7PI7 - chains A and C of the 3 polymer chains in the assembly; structure by X-ray diffraction, 2.72 A resolution.

== Chain A ==
Molecule: Cysteine-rich protective antigen
Source organism: Plasmodium falciparum (isolate 3D7)
Reference sequence: Q8IFM8 (CYRPA_PLAF7); residue numbers follow UniProt; this construct covers 29-362
Sequence (343 residues; row label = number of the first residue in the row):
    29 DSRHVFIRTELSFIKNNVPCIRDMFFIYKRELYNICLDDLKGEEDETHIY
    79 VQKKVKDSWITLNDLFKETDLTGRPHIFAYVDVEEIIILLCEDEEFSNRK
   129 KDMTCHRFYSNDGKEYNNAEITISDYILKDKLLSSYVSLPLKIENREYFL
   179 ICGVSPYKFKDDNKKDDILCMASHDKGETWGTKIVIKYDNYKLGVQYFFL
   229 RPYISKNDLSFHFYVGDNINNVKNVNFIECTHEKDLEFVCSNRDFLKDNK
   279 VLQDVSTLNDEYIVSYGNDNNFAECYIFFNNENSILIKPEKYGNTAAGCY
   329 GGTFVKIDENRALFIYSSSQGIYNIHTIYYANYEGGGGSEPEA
Not modelled in the structure: 29-30, 69-73, 98-101, 318-322, 362-371
Differences from the reference sequence: conflict Ala147 (Ser in Q8IFM8), Ala324 (Thr in Q8IFM8), Ala340 (Thr in Q8IFM8); expression tag (363-371)
Disulfides: Cys48-Cys64, Cys119-Cys133, Cys180-Cys198, Cys258-Cys268, Cys303-Cys327

== Chain C ==
Molecule: Monoclonal antibody Cy.002 light chain
Source organism: Gallus gallus
Notes: antibody fragment or engineered binder
Sequence (217 residues; numbered 21 to 237; the number before each row is that of its first residue):
    21 DIVLTQSPASLAVSLGQRATISCRASESVDSYGNSFMHWYQQKPGQPPKL
    71 LISRASNLESGIPARFSGSGSRTDFTLTINPVEADDVATYYCQQSNEDRT
   121 FGGGTKLEIERTVAAPSVFIFPPSDEQLKSGTASVVCLLNNFYPREAKVQ
   171 WKVDNALQSGNSQESVTEQDSKDSTYSLSSTLTLSKADYEKHKVYACEVT
   221 HQGLSSPVTKSFNRGEC
Not modelled in the structure: 237
Disulfides: Cys43-Cys112, Cys157-Cys217

== Chain A / chain C interface ==
Residue-residue contacts (20):
  Phe124(A) with Tyr52(C), hydrophobic
  Ser125(A) with Gly53(C), hydrogen bond (side chain-backbone)
  Leu160(A) with Tyr52(C)
  Pro184(A) with Tyr52(C), hydrophobic
  Tyr185(A) with Ser51(C), hydrogen bond; Asn54(C); Phe56(C)
  Phe187(A) with Asn54(C); Phe56(C), hydrophobic; Arg74(C)
  Asp189(A) with Arg74(C), salt bridge
  Asp245(A) with Arg119(C), hydrogen bond (backbone-side chain)
  Asn246(A) with Ser115(C), hydrogen bond (side chain-backbone); Asn116(C), hydrogen bond (side chain-backbone); Glu117(C); Asp118(C), hydrogen bond (backbone-backbone); Arg119(C), hydrogen bond (backbone-side chain)
  Ile247(A) with Asp118(C); Arg119(C)
  Asn248(A) with Asp118(C), hydrogen bond (backbone-side chain)
Other interface residues (no listed pair), chain A (12 interface residues in all): Gln224
Other interface residues (no listed pair), chain C (12 interface residues in all): Asn77

== In short ==
The chain A/chain C interface involves 12 residues from each chain; the contacts include 8 hydrogen bonds and
1 salt bridge. Polar contacts include Asp189(A)-Arg74(C), Ser125(A)-Gly53(C) and Tyr185(A)-Ser51(C).
Chain A is Cysteine-rich protective antigen (Plasmodium falciparum (isolate 3D7)) and chain C is Monoclonal
antibody Cy.002 light chain (Gallus gallus); the structure, PfCyRPA bound to monoclonal antibody Cy.002 Fab
fragment, was determined by X-ray diffraction.
